2H07 - chains A and B; structure by X-ray diffraction, 2.20 A resolution.

[Chain A (and B)]
Protein: Ribose-phosphate pyrophosphokinase I
Organism: Homo sapiens
Notes: EC 2.7.6.1; chain B of this document is another copy of the same molecule, construct and numbering; everything in this record applies to it too
UniProtKB: P60891 (PRPS1_HUMAN); residue numbers follow UniProt; this construct covers 1-318
Chain sequence (326 residues; row label = number of the first residue in the row):
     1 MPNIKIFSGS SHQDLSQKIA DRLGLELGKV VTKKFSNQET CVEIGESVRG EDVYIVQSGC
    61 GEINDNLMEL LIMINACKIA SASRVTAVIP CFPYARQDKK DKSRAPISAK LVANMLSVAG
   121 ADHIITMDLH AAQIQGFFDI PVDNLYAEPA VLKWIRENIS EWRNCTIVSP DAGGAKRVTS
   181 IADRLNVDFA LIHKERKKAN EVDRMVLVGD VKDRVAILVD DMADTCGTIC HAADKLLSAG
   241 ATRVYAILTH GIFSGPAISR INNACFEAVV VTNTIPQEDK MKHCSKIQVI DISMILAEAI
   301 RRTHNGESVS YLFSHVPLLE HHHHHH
Disordered / not traced: 1-2, 197-202, 314-326 (chain B: 1-2, 196-202, 318-326)
Sequence notes: engineered mutation Ala132 (Ser in P60891); expression tag (319-326)
UniProt features mapped onto this chain:
  - region: Lys212 to Gly227 (Binding of phosphoribosylpyrophosphate)
  - binding site (ATP): Arg96 to Asp101, His130
  - binding site (Mg(2+)): Asp128, His130, Asp139, Asp143
  - natural variant: Ser16 (S16P: Found in patients with phosphoribosyl pyrophosphate synthetase I deficiency), Glu43 (E43D: In CMTX5), Asp52 (D52H: In PRPS1 superactivity), Asp65 (D65N: In DFNX1), Ala87 (A87T: In DFNX1), Asn114 (N114S: In PRPS1 superactivity), Met115 (M115T: In CMTX5), Leu129 (L129I: In PRPS1 superactivity), Gln133 (Q133P: In ARTS), Val142 (V142L: Found in a patient with an intermediate phenotype between ARTS and PRPS1 superactivity), Leu152 (L152P: In ARTS), Asp183 (D183H: In PRPS1 superactivity), 7 further natural variant entries in UniProt
  - mutagenesis: Asn144 (N144H: No effect on catalytic activity), Tyr146 (Y146F: No effect on catalytic activity; Y146M: Reduces catalytic activity)
What the authors report for this chain:
  - binding site for sulfate ion: Ala132
  - catalytic residues: Arg196 (proposed by the authors, not directly observed)
  - mutagenesis - Y146M: decreased catalytic activity on phosphate
  - mutagenesis - N144H, Y146F: unchanged catalytic activity on phosphate
  - disease-associated variants - N114S, D183H, A190V, H193Q: increased catalytic activity (citing earlier work)

[Chain A / chain B interface]
Contacting residue pairs - 53 pairs, chain A then chain B:
  Asp98(A) with Gln133(B), hydrogen bond
  Lys99(A) with Ala132(B); Gln133(B)
  Lys100(A) with Gln135(B), hydrogen bond; Val142(B), hydrogen bond (side chain-backbone)
  Lys102(A) with Tyr146(B); Arg184(B); Phe313(B)
  Ile107(A) with Gln135(B); Gly136(B)
  Lys110(A) with Gly136(B); Asp139(B), salt bridge
  Asn114(A) with Asp139(B), hydrogen bond
  Ala131(A) with Gln133(B)
  Ala132(A) with Lys99(B)
  Gln133(A) with Asp98(B), hydrogen bond; Ala131(B); Gln133(B); Phe137(B)
  Gln135(A) with Lys100(B), hydrogen bond
  Gly136(A) with Ile107(B); Lys110(B), hydrogen bond (backbone-side chain); Phe137(B)
  Phe137(A) with Gln133(B); Gly136(B); Phe137(B), hydrophobic
  Phe138(A) with Lys110(B), hydrogen bond (backbone-side chain)
  Asp139(A) with Lys110(B), salt bridge; Asn114(B), hydrogen bond
  Val142(A) with Lys100(B), hydrogen bond (backbone-side chain)
  Tyr146(A) with Lys102(B)
  Ala172(A) with Ala175(B); Thr179(B)
  Ala175(A) with Ala172(B)
  Lys176(A) with Ala172(B); Gly173(B)
  Thr179(A) with His193(B)
  Asp183(A) with His193(B), salt bridge; Glu195(B)
  Arg184(A) with Lys102(B)
  Phe189(A) with His193(B); Val206(B), hydrophobic; Val208(B), hydrophobic
  His193(A) with Thr179(B); Asp183(B), salt bridge
  Glu195(A) with Asp183(B)
  Arg196(A) with Lys176(B); Asp183(B), hydrogen bond (backbone-side chain)
  Val208(A) with Phe189(B), hydrophobic; Val208(B), hydrophobic; Gly209(B)
  Gly209(A) with Val208(B)
  Ser310(A) with Arg104(B)
Interface residues without a listed pair, chain A (38 interface residues in all): Asp101, Arg104, Glu148, Gly173, Leu191, Lys194, Val206, Phe313
Interface residues without a listed pair, chain B (36 interface residues in all): Phe138, Leu191, Lys194, Ser310, Ser314

[Overview]
38 residues of chain A and 36 residues of chain B are in contact; the contacts include 11 hydrogen bonds and 4
salt bridges. Among the polar pairs are Lys110(A)-Asp139(B), Asp183(A)-His193(B) and Asp98(A)-Gln133(B). The
paper reports the catalytic residue Arg196(A); N114S, D183H and A190V of chain A, among others, increase
catalytic activity; 7 substitutions were tested in all.
Both chains are Ribose-phosphate pyrophosphokinase I (Homo sapiens). Entry 2H07 (crystal structure of human
phosphoribosyl pyrophosphate synthetase 1 mutant S132A) was determined by X-ray diffraction (same publication
as 2H06, 2H08 and 2HCR).
